Entry 2V82 (X-ray diffraction, 2.10 A resolution); this record covers chain A.

# Chain A
Molecule: 2-dehydro-3-deoxy-6-phosphogalactonate aldolase
From: Escherichia coli
Notes: EC 4.1.2.21
Reference sequence: Q6BF16 (DGOA_ECOLI); residue numbers follow UniProt; this construct covers 1-205
Sequence (212 residues; each row starts with the number of its first residue):
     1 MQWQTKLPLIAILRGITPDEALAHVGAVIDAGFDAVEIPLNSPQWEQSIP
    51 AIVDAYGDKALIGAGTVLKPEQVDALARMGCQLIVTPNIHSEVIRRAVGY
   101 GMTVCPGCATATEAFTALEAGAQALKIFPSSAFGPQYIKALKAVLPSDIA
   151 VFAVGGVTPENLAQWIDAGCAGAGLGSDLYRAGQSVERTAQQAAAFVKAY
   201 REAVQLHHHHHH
Unresolved in the structure: 1, 208-212
Modified positions: Mse-1 (selenomethionine); Mse-79 (selenomethionine; parent Met); Mse-102 (selenomethionine; parent Met)
Covalent attachments: 2-keto-deoxy-galactose (KDP) linked to Lys-126
Residues lining bound ligands: 2-keto-deoxy-galactose (KDP): Ile-12, Arg-14, Glu-37, Gly-65, Thr-66, Val-85, Thr-86, Pro-87, Phe-128, Val-144, Val-154, Gly-155, Gly-156, Leu-175, Gly-176, Ser-177
UniProt features mapped onto this chain:
  - active site: Glu-37 (Proton donor/acceptor), Lys-126 (Schiff-base intermediate with substrate)
  - binding site (2-dehydro-3-deoxy-6-phospho-D-galactonate): Arg-14, Thr-66, Lys-126, Gly-156, Gly-176, Ser-177
  - site: Arg-14 (Orients the nucleophilic substrate), Val-154 (Plays a major role in determining the stereoselectivity)
  - mutagenesis: Glu-37 (E37N: 50-fold decrease in catalytic efficiency and 6-fold decrease of binding affinity), Val-154 (V154T: Little stereoselectivity, accepting KDPG and KDPGal as substrate with roughly equal efficacy. Reduced the preference for KDPGal ...)
Reported in the primary citation:
  - binding site for 2-keto-deoxy-galactose: Arg-14
  - specificity-determining residues: Ile-12 (proposed by the authors, not directly observed)
  - mutagenesis - R14DEL: abolished catalytic activity
  - specificity-determining residues: Val-154
  - mutagenesis - V154A, V154T: decreased catalytic activity on 2-keto-deoxy-galactose
  - mutagenesis - E37N (50-fold): decreased catalytic activity
  - mutagenesis - V154A, V154T: decreased catalytic activity on KDPGal

# Summary
Covalently linked 2-keto-deoxy-galactose: at Lys-126. UniProt lists active-site residues Glu-37 and Lys-126, 6
residues binding 2-dehydro-3-deoxy-6-phospho-D-galactonate and 2 mutagenesis sites. The paper reports a
binding site for 2-keto-deoxy-galactose at Arg-14; V154A and V154T reduce catalytic activity on
2-keto-deoxy-galactose; 4 substitutions were tested in all.
Chain A is 2-dehydro-3-deoxy-6-phosphogalactonate aldolase (Escherichia coli); the structure, KDPGal complexed
to KDPGal, was determined by X-ray diffraction together with 2V81 from the same study.
